PDB entry 3P5Q | X-ray diffraction, 2.00 A resolution | chains A and B

Chain A:
Molecule: Hemoglobin subunit alpha
From: Homo sapiens
UniProt: P69905 (HBA_HUMAN); residues 1-141 here correspond to UniProt positions 2-142 (UniProt number = residue number + 1)
Sequence (141 residues; each row starts with the number of its first residue):
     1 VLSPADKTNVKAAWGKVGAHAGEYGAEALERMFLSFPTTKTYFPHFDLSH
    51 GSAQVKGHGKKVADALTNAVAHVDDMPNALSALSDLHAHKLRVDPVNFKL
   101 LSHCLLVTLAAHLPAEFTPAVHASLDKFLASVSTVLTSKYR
Unresolved in the structure: 140-141
Metal / ion sites: heme Fe near H87 (its only coordinating residue here)
Residues lining bound ligands:
  - heme (HEM): M32, T39, Y42, F43, H45, F46, H58, K61, V62, A65, L66, L83, L86, H87, L91, V93, N97, F98, L101, L105, V132, L136
  - toluene (MBN), molecule 1: V10, A13, W14, V17, A21, A63, L66, T67, V70, L109, L125, F128
  - toluene (MBN), molecule 2: H87, A88, V93, P95, T137, K139
Swiss-Prot annotation at these positions:
  - binding site (O2): H58
  - binding site (heme b): H87
  - site: T8, N9 (Microbial infection: Cleavage), K11 (Not glycated), A13, W14 (Microbial infection: Cleavage), Y24, G25 (Microbial infection: Cleavage), L29, E30 (Microbial infection: Cleavage), H45, F46 (Microbial infection: Cleavage), D47, L48 (Microbial infection: Cleavage), S52, A53 (Microbial infection: Cleavage), V55, K56 (Microbial infection: Cleavage), K56 (Not glycated), G59, K60 (Microbial infection: Cleavage), K60 (Not glycated), K90 (Not glycated), L91, R92 (Microbial infection: Cleavage), K99 (Not glycated), L106, V107 (Microbial infection: Cleavage), T108, L109 (Microbial infection: Cleavage), V121, H122 (Microbial infection: Cleavage), S133, T134 (Microbial infection: Cleavage)
  - modified residue: S3 (Phosphoserine), K7 (N6-succinyllysine), T8 (Phosphothreonine), K11 (N6-succinyllysine), K16 (N6-acetyllysine), Y24 (Phosphotyrosine), S35 (Phosphoserine), K40 (N6-succinyllysine), S49 (Phosphoserine), S102 (Phosphoserine), T108 (Phosphothreonine), S124 (Phosphoserine), S131 (Phosphoserine), T134 (Phosphothreonine), T137 (Phosphothreonine), S138 (Phosphoserine)
  - glycosylation (N-linked (Glc) (glycation) lysine): K7, K16, K40, K61
What the authors report for this chain:
  - binding site for heme: H45, H58, K61
  - conformationally variable residues (side-chain flip): K61

Chain B:
Molecule: Hemoglobin subunit beta
From: Homo sapiens
UniProt: P68871 (HBB_HUMAN); residues 1-146 here correspond to UniProt positions 2-147 (UniProt number = residue number + 1)
Sequence (146 residues; row label = number of the first residue in the row):
     1 VHLTPEEKSAVTALWGKVNVDEVGGEALGRLLVVYPWTQRFFESFGDLST
    51 PDAVMGNPKVKAHGKKVLGAFSDGLAHLDNLKGTFATLSELHCDKLHVDP
   101 ENFRLLGNVLVCVLAHHFGKEFTPPVQAAYQKVVAGVANALAHKYH
Metal / ion sites: heme Fe near H92 (its only coordinating residue here)
Residues lining bound ligands: heme (HEM): L31, T38, F41, F42, H63, K66, V67, A70, F71, F85, L88, L91, H92, L96, V98, N102, F103, L106, L141
Swiss-Prot annotation at these positions:
  - binding site ((2R)-2,3-bisphosphoglycerate): V1, H2, K82, H143
  - binding site (heme b): H63, H92
  - site: E7, K8 (Microbial infection: Cleavage), G25, E26 (Microbial infection: Cleavage), G29, R30 (Microbial infection: Cleavage), Y35, P36 (Microbial infection: Cleavage), W37, T38 (Microbial infection: Cleavage), F45, G46 (Microbial infection: Cleavage), D52, A53 (Microbial infection: Cleavage), G56, N57 (Microbial infection: Cleavage), K59 (Not glycated), F71, S72 (Microbial infection: Cleavage), G74, L75 (Microbial infection: Cleavage), K82 (Not glycated), T84, F85 (Microbial infection: Cleavage), H92, C93 (Microbial infection: Cleavage), K95 (Not glycated), R104, L105 (Microbial infection: Cleavage), L110, V111 (Microbial infection: Cleavage), G119, K120 (Microbial infection: Cleavage), F122, T123 (Microbial infection: Cleavage), A128, A129 (Microbial infection: Cleavage) and 2 more in UniProt
  - modified residue: V1 (N-acetylvaline), S9 (Phosphoserine), T12 (Phosphothreonine), S44 (Phosphoserine), T50 (Phosphothreonine), K59 (N6-acetyllysine), K82 (N6-acetyllysine), T87 (Phosphothreonine), C93 (S-nitrosocysteine), K144 (N6-acetyllysine)
  - glycosylation: V1 (N-linked (Glc) (glycation) valine), K8 (N-linked (Glc) (glycation) lysine), K17 (N-linked (Glc) (glycation) lysine), K66 (N-linked (Glc) (glycation) lysine), K120 (N-linked (Glc) (glycation) lysine), K144 (N-linked (Glc) (glycation) lysine)
What the authors report for this chain:
  - binding site for heme: H63, K66

How chain A and chain B interact:
Contacting residue pairs (36):
  E30(A) with P124(B)
  R31(A) with F122(B), hydrogen bond (side chain-backbone); T123(B); P124(B); Q127(B), hydrogen bond
  L34(A) with P124(B), hydrophobic; P125(B); A128(B)
  S35(A) with Q127(B); A128(B); Q131(B)
  F36(A) with Q131(B)
  H103(A) with N108(B); V111(B); Q127(B); Q131(B), hydrogen bond
  C104(A) with Q127(B)
  V107(A) with V111(B), hydrophobic; A115(B); Q127(B)
  A110(A) with C112(B); A115(B); H116(B)
  A111(A) with A115(B); G119(B)
  P114(A) with H116(B), hydrogen bond (backbone-side chain)
  F117(A) with R30(B), hydrogen bond (backbone-side chain); H116(B)
  T118(A) with R30(B), hydrogen bond (backbone-side chain)
  P119(A) with R30(B); V33(B); M55(B), hydrophobic
  H122(A) with R30(B), hydrogen bond; V34(B)
  D126(A) with V34(B); Y35(B)
Interface residues without a listed pair, chain A (21 interface residues in all): K99, L106, L113, A120, A123
Interface residues without a listed pair, chain B (22 interface residues in all): E26, P51, R104, K120

Overview:
21 residues of chain A and 22 residues of chain B are in contact; the contacts include 7 hydrogen bonds. Polar
pairs include R31(A)-F122(B), R31(A)-Q127(B) and H103(A)-Q131(B). One toluene molecule is bound between chain
A and chain B. From the paper: a binding site for heme at H45(A), H58(A) and H63(B) among others;
conformational variability at K61(A).
Chain A is Hemoglobin subunit alpha and chain B is Hemoglobin subunit beta, both from Homo sapiens; the
structure, Ferric R-state human aquomethemoglobin, was determined by X-ray diffraction.
